7KRP - chains C and D of the 6 polymer chains in the assembly; structure by electron microscopy, 3.20 A resolution.

Chain C:
Protein: Non-structural protein 7
Organism: Severe acute respiratory syndrome coronavirus 2
UniProtKB: P0DTD1 (R1AB_SARS2); residues 1-83 here correspond to UniProt positions 3860-3942 (UniProt number = residue number + 3859)
Amino-acid sequence (88 residues; numbered -4 to 83; the number before each row is that of its first residue; numbers below 1 keep their minus sign (Gly-4 is residue -4)):
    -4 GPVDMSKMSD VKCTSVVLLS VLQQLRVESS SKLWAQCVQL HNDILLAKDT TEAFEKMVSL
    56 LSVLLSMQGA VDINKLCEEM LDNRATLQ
Unresolved in the structure: -4 to 0, 76-83
Differences from the reference sequence: expression tag (-4 to 0)
Curated features (UniProtKB/Swiss-Prot):
  - site: Gln83 (Cleavage)

Chain D:
Protein: Non-structural protein 8
Organism: Severe acute respiratory syndrome coronavirus 2
UniProtKB: P0DTD1 (R1AB_SARS2); residues 1-198 here correspond to UniProt positions 3943-4140 (UniProt number = residue number + 3942)
Amino-acid sequence (199 residues; row label = number of the first residue in the row; numbering starts at 0):
     0 MAIASEFSSL PSYAAFATAQ EAYEQAVANG DSEVVLKKLK KSLNVAKSEF DRDAAMQRKL
    60 EKMADQAMTQ MYKQARSEDK RAKVTSAMQT MLFTMLRKLD NDALNNIINN ARDGCVPLNI
   120 IPLTTAAKLM VVIPDYNTYK NTCDGTTFTY ASALWEIQQV VDADSKIVQL SEISMDNSPN
   180 LAWPLIVTAL RANSAVKLQ
Unresolved in the structure: 0-6, 192-198
Differences from the reference sequence: initiating methionine (0)
Small-molecule neighbours: chapso (1N7): Ala63, Ala66, Met67, Met70
Curated features (UniProtKB/Swiss-Prot):
  - site: Gln198 (Cleavage)

Chain C / chain D interface:
Contacting residue pairs - 51 pairs, chain C then chain D:
  Lys2(C) - Leu98(D)
  Asp5(C) - Leu98(D)
  Thr9(C) - Met94(D)
  Thr9(C) - Leu95(D)
  Thr9(C) - Leu98(D)
  Val12(C) - Met87(D)
  Val12(C) - Leu91(D)  hydrophobic
  Val12(C) - Met94(D)  hydrophobic
  Leu13(C) - Leu91(D)  hydrophobic
  Val16(C) - Met87(D)  hydrophobic
  Val16(C) - Leu91(D)  hydrophobic
  Gln19(C) - Val83(D)
  Gln19(C) - Thr84(D)
  Gln19(C) - Met87(D)
  Leu20(C) - Gln88(D)
  Leu28(C) - Ile119(D)  hydrophobic
  Gln31(C) - Ile119(D)
  Phe49(C) - Leu98(D)  hydrophobic
  Phe49(C) - Asn100(D)
  Glu50(C) - Leu122(D)
  Met52(C) - Leu95(D)  hydrophobic
  Met52(C) - Leu103(D)  hydrophobic
  Val53(C) - Ala102(D)  hydrophobic
  Val53(C) - Leu103(D)  hydrophobic
  Val53(C) - Ile106(D)  hydrophobic
  Ser54(C) - Ile119(D)
  Ser54(C) - Ile120(D)  hydrogen bond (side chain-backbone)
  Ser54(C) - Leu122(D)
  Leu56(C) - Leu95(D)  hydrophobic
  Leu56(C) - Leu103(D)  hydrophobic
  Leu56(C) - Ile106(D)  hydrophobic
  Leu56(C) - Ile107(D)  hydrophobic
  Ser57(C) - Pro116(D)
  Ser57(C) - Ile119(D)
  Ser57(C) - Ile120(D)  hydrogen bond (side chain-backbone)
  Val58(C) - Ile119(D)  hydrophobic
  Leu59(C) - Leu91(D)  hydrophobic
  Leu60(C) - Ile106(D)
  Leu60(C) - Ala110(D)  hydrophobic
  Leu60(C) - Val115(D)
  Ser61(C) - Pro116(D)
  Gln63(C) - Val115(D)
  Val66(C) - Gln88(D)
  Leu71(C) - Gln88(D)
  Leu71(C) - Phe92(D)  hydrophobic
  Leu71(C) - Arg96(D)  hydrogen bond (backbone-side chain)
  Cys72(C) - Phe92(D)  hydrophobic
  Cys72(C) - Ile107(D)  hydrophobic
  Cys72(C) - Arg111(D)
  Glu74(C) - Arg96(D)
  Met75(C) - Arg96(D)
Also at the interface, not in a pair above, chain C (34 interface residues in all): Val6, Cys8, Ser15, Leu35, Lys51, Ile68, Asn69
Also at the interface, not in a pair above, chain D (26 interface residues in all): Thr89, Met90, Asn118, Ala150

Overview:
34 residues of chain C and 26 residues of chain D are in contact, with 3 hydrogen bonds. Among the polar pairs
are Ser54(C)-Ile120(D), Ser57(C)-Ile120(D) and Leu71(C)-Arg96(D). Bound to chain D: chapso.
Chain C is Non-structural protein 7 and chain D is Non-structural protein 8, both from Severe acute
respiratory syndrome coronavirus 2; the structure, Structure of SARS-CoV-2 backtracked complex complex bound
to nsp13 helicase - BTC (local refinement), was determined by electron microscopy together with 7KRN and 7KRO
from the same study.
